PDB entry 6KDR | X-ray diffraction, 2.11 A resolution | chains A and D of the 4 polymer chains in the assembly

# Chain A
Protein: Alpha N-terminal protein methyltransferase 1B
Source organism: Homo sapiens
Notes: EC 2.1.1.299; fragment: Protein N-terminal methyltransferase
UniProtKB: Q5VVY1 (NTM1B_HUMAN); residue numbers follow UniProt; this construct covers 61-283
Amino-acid sequence (244 residues; numbered 40 to 283; the number before each row is that of its first residue):
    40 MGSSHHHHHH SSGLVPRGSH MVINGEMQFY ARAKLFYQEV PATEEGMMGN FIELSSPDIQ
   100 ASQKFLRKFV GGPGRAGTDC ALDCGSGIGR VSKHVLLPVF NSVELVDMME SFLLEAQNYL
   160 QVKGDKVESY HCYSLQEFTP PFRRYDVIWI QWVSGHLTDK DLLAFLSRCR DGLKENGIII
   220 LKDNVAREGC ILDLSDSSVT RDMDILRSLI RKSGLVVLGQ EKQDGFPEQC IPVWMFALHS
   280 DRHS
Not modelled in the structure: 40-58, 279-283
Construct notes: expression tag (40-60)
UniProt features mapped onto this chain:
  - binding site (S-adenosyl-L-methionine): Gly124, Arg129, Asp146, Leu174, Gln175, Gln190, His195
  - mutagenesis: Asn89 (N89G: Increases methylation activity. Higher affinity for mono-methylated peptide than wild-type)
Residues lining bound ligands: S-adenosylhomocysteine (SAH): Tyr69, Tyr76, Met86, Cys123, Gly124, Ser125, Gly126, Arg129, Val130, Asp146, Met147, Met148, Phe151, Tyr172, Ser173, Leu174, Gln175, Gln190, Trp191, Val192, His195, Leu196

# Chain D
Protein: Peptide from Major centromere autoantigen B
UniProtKB: P07199 (CENPB_HUMAN); residues 1-9 here correspond to UniProt positions 2-10 (UniProt number = residue number + 1)
Amino-acid sequence (9 residues; row label = number of the first residue in the row):
     1 GPKRRQLTF
Not modelled in the structure: 7-9
UniProt features mapped onto this chain:
  - modified residue: Gly1 (N,N,N-trimethylglycine)

# How chain A and chain D interact
Pairs across the interface (24):
  Met86(A) with Gly1(D)
  Met87(A) with Pro2(D)
  Phe90(A) with Pro2(D); Arg4(D)
  Leu93(A) with Pro2(D), hydrophobic
  Trp191(A) with Gly1(D); Pro2(D), hydrophobic
  Asn223(A) with Gly1(D), hydrogen bond (side chain-backbone); Pro2(D); Lys3(D)
  Ala225(A) with Arg5(D)
  Arg226(A) with Arg5(D)
  Ile230(A) with Gln6(D)
  Asp232(A) with Lys3(D), salt bridge
  Asp235(A) with Lys3(D), salt bridge
  Ser237(A) with Lys3(D), hydrogen bond
  Gln268(A) with Arg4(D); Arg5(D), hydrogen bond (backbone-backbone)
  Cys269(A) with Lys3(D); Arg5(D)
  Ile270(A) with Lys3(D), hydrogen bond (backbone-backbone); Arg4(D); Arg5(D)
  Pro271(A) with Arg5(D)
Also at the interface, not in a pair above, chain A (20 interface residues in all): Glu227, Thr239, Phe265, Glu267

# Summary
20 residues of chain A and 6 residues of chain D are in contact; the contacts include 4 hydrogen bonds and 2
salt bridges. Polar pairs include Asp232(A)-Lys3(D), Asp235(A)-Lys3(D) and Asn223(A)-Gly1(D). Chain A binds
S-adenosylhomocysteine.
Chain A is Alpha N-terminal protein methyltransferase 1B (Homo sapiens) and chain D is Peptide from Major
centromere autoantigen B; the structure, Crystal structure of human NRMT2 in complex with human centromere
protein B peptide, was determined by X-ray diffraction.
